PDB entry 9EQ4 | electron microscopy, 8.40 A resolution (very low resolution: no residue pairs are listed; an interface is given only as per-side residue counts) | chains H and R of the 5 polymer chains in the assembly

[Chain H]
Molecule: IgE HMM5 heavy chain
From: Homo sapiens
Chain sequence (551 residues; row label = number of the first residue in the row):
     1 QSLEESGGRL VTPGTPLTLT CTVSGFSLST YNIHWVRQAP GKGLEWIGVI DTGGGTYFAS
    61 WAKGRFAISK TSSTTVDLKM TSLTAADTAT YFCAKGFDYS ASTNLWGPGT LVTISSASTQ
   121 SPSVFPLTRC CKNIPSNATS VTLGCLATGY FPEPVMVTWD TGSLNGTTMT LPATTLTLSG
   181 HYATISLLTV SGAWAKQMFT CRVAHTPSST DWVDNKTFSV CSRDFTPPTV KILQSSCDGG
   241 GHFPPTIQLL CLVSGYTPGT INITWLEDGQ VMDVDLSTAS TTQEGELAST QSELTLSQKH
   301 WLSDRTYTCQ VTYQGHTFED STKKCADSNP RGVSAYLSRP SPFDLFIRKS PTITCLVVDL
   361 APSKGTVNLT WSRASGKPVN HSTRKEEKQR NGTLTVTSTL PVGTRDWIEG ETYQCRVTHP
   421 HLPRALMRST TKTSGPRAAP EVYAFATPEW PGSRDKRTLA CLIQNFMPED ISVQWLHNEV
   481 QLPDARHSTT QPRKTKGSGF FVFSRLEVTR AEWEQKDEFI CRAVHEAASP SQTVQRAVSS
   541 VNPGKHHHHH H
Not modelled in the structure: 549-551
Disulfide bonds: Cys-21/Cys-93, Cys-131/Cys-221, Cys-145/Cys-201, Cys-251/Cys-309, Cys-355/Cys-415, Cys-461/Cys-521
Covalently attached groups: N-acetylglucosamine (NAG) linked to Asn-137, Asn-165, Asn-215, Asn-262; glycan linked to Asn-391

[Chain R]
Molecule: High affinity immunoglobulin epsilon receptor subunit alpha
From: Homo sapiens
UniProt: P12319 (FCERA_HUMAN); residues 4-174 here correspond to UniProt positions 29-199 (UniProt number = residue number + 25)
Chain sequence (171 residues; numbered 4 to 174; the number before each row is that of its first residue):
     4 KPKVSLNPPW NRIFKGENVT LTCNGNNFFE VSSTKWFHNG SLSEETNSSL NIVNAKFEDS
    64 GEYKCQHQQV NESEPVYLEV FSDWLLLQAS AEVVMEGQPL FLRCHGWRNW DVYKVIYYKD
   124 GEALKYWYEN HNISITNATV EDSGTYYCTG KVWQLDYESE PLNITVIKAP R
Disulfide bonds: Cys-26/Cys-68, Cys-107/Cys-151
Covalently attached groups: N-acetylglucosamine (NAG) linked to Asn-21, Asn-50, Asn-74, Asn-135, Asn-140, Asn-166; glycan linked to Asn-42
Swiss-Prot annotation at these positions:
  - glycosylation (N-linked (GlcNAc...) asparagine): Asn-21, Asn-42, Asn-50, Asn-74, Asn-135, Asn-140, Asn-166

[Interface between chain H and chain R]
At this resolution (8 A) residue pairs are not listed: 12 residues of chain H and 10 of chain R lie at the interface.

[In short]
The interface between chain H and chain R involves 12 residues on one side and 10 on the other. Covalently
linked N-acetylglucosamine: at Asn-137(H), Asn-165(H), Asn-215(H) and Asn-262(H). N-acetylglucosamine is
covalently linked to Asn-21(R), Asn-50(R), Asn-74(R), Asn-135(R), Asn-140(R) and Asn-166(R).
Here chain H is IgE HMM5 heavy chain and chain R is High affinity immunoglobulin epsilon receptor subunit
alpha, both from Homo sapiens. Entry 9EQ4 (Structure of IgE HMM5 bound to FceRIa cryo-EM class 5) was
determined by electron microscopy together with 9EQ3 and 8R61 from the same study.
